Entry 2A9H (solution NMR); this record covers chains B and E of the 5 polymer chains in the assembly.

[Chain B]
Protein: Voltage-gated potassium channel
Source organism: Streptomyces lividans
UniProt: P0A334 (KCSA_STRLI); residues 1-132 here = UniProt positions 1-132
Sequence (155 residues; each row starts with the number of its first residue; numbers below 1 keep their minus sign (Met-22 is residue -22)):
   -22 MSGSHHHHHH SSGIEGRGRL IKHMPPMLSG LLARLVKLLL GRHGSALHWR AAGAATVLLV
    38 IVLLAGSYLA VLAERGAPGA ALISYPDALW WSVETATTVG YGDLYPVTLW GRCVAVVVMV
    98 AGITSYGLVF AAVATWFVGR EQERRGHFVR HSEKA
Unresolved in the structure: -22 to 22, 120-132
Differences from the reference sequence: cloning artifact (-22 to -19, -12 to 0); expression tag (-18 to -13); engineered mutation Ala58 (Gln in P0A334), Ser61 (Thr in P0A334), Asp64 (Arg in P0A334), Cys90 (Leu in P0A334), Tyr103 (Phe in P0A334), Phe107 (Thr in P0A334), Val110 (Leu in P0A334)
Curated features (UniProtKB/Swiss-Prot):
  - motif: Thr75 to Asp80 (Selectivity filter)

[Chain E]
Protein: charybdotoxin
Sequence (37 residues; each row starts with the number of its first residue):
   801 EFTNVSCTTS KECWSVCQRL HNTSRGKCMN KKCRCYS
Modified / non-standard residues: Glu801 (pyroglutamic acid; PCA)
Disulfide bonds: Cys807-Cys828, Cys813-Cys833, Cys817-Cys835

[Chain B / chain E interface]
Pairs across the interface - 6 pairs, chain B then chain E:
  Ala58(B) with Thr808(E)
  Tyr78(B) with Lys827(E)
  Gly79(B) with Lys827(E)
  Tyr82(B) with Cys807(E); Cys828(E); Asn830(E)
Also at the interface, not in a pair above, chain B (8 interface residues in all): Gly56, Ala57, Asp64, Asp80
Also at the interface, not in a pair above, chain E (9 interface residues in all): Thr809, Ser810, Lys811, Met829

[Overview]
8 residues of chain B face 9 of chain E across their interface.
Chain B is Voltage-gated potassium channel (Streptomyces lividans) and chain E is charybdotoxin; the
structure, NMR structural studies of a potassium channel / charybdotoxin complex, was determined by solution
NMR.
